6C14 - chains A and D of the 4 polymer chains in the assembly; structure by electron microscopy, 4.50 A resolution (low resolution: residue-level contacts below are approximate; hydrogen-bond / salt-bridge calls are withheld).

# Chain A
Molecule: Protocadherin-15
Source organism: Mus musculus
Reference sequence: Q99PJ1 (PCD15_MOUSE), isoform Q99PJ1-18; numbering as in UniProt (aligned over 1144-1465)
Chain sequence (337 residues; numbered 1140 to 1476; the number before each row is that of its first residue):
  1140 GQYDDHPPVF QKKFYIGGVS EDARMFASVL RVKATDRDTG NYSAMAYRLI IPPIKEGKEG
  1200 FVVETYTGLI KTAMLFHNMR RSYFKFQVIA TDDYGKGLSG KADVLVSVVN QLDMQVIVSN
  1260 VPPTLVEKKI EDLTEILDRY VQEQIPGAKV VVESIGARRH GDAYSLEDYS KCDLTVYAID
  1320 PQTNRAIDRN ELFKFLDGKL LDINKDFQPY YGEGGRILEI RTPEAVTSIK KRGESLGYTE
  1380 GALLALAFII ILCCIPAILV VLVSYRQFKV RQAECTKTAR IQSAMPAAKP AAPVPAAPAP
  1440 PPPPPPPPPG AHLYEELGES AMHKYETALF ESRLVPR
Disordered / not traced: 1140-1144, 1411-1476
Differences from the reference sequence: expression tag (1140-1143, 1466-1476)
UniProt features mapped onto this chain:
  - glycosylation: Asn1180 (N-linked (GlcNAc...) asparagine)
What the authors report for this chain:
  - self-association interface (contacts with another copy of this molecule): Glu1373 to Glu1379

# Chain D
Molecule: LHFPL tetraspan subfamily member 5 protein
Source organism: Mus musculus
Reference sequence: Q4KL25 (LHPL5_MOUSE); numbering as in UniProt (aligned over 1-219)
Chain sequence (228 residues; row label = number of the first residue in the row; numbers below 1 keep their minus sign (Gly-6 is residue -6)):
    -6 GSGGRATMVK LLPAQEAAKI YHTNYVRNSR AVGVMWGTLT ICFSVLVMAL FIQPYWIGDS
    54 VSTPQAGYFG LFSYCVGNVL SSELICKGGP LDFSSIPSRA FKTAMFFVAL AMFLIIGSII
   114 CFSLFFVCNT ATVYKICAWM QLAAATGLMI GCLVYPDGWD SSEVRRMCGE QTGKYTLGHC
   174 TIRWAFMLAI LSIGDALILS FLAFVLGYRQ DKLLPDDYKA DGNEEVFE
Disordered / not traced: -6 to 14, 55-57, 153-170, 200-221
Differences from the reference sequence: expression tag (-6 to 0, 220-221)
Disulfide bonds: Cys68-Cys79, Cys114-Cys130

# How chain A and chain D interact
Pairs across the interface (11):
  Asp1301(A) - Ile78(D)
  Ser1367(A) - Glu76(D)
  Lys1370(A) - Glu76(D)
  Lys1370(A) - Leu77(D)
  Tyr1377(A) - Ile45(D)
  Thr1378(A) - Trp177(D)
  Ala1381(A) - Ala42(D)
  Leu1385(A) - Val38(D)
  Ile1388(A) - Ile34(D)
  Ile1388(A) - Val38(D)
  Cys1392(A) - Ile34(D)
Also at the interface, not in a pair above, chain A (11 interface residues in all): Ala1302, Ala1384

# Summary
Chain A and chain D form an interface of 11 and 8 residues respectively. From the paper: a self-association
interface involving Glu1373(A).
Chain A is Protocadherin-15 and chain D is LHFPL tetraspan subfamily member 5 protein, both from Mus musculus;
the structure, CryoEM structure of mouse PCDH15-1EC-LHFPL5 complex, was determined by electron microscopy
together with 6C10 and 6C13 from the same study.
